2CG4 - chains A and B; structure by X-ray diffraction, 2.40 A resolution.

# Chain A (and B)
Molecule: Regulatory protein asnc
Organism: Escherichia coli
Notes: chain B of this document is another copy of the same molecule, construct and numbering; everything in this record applies to it too
Reference sequence: P0ACI6 (ASNC_ECOLI); residue numbers follow UniProt; this construct covers 1-152
Amino-acid sequence (152 residues; each row starts with the number of its first residue):
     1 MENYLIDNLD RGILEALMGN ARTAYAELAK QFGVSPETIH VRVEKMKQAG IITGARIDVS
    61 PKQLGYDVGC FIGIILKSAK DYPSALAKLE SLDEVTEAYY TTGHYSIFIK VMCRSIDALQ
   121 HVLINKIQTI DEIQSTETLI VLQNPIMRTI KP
Unresolved in the structure: 1-3
Differences from the reference sequence: engineered mutation E37 (Gly in P0ACI6)
Bound ions: Mg2+: D58 (shared with D58(B) of chain B)
Residues lining bound ligands: asparagine (ASN): I72, Y100, T101, T102, G103, H104, Y105, S106, L123, Q128, T136, E137, T138
Swiss-Prot annotation at these positions:
  - DNA-binding region: Y25 to E44 (H-T-H motif)
From the paper describing this entry:
  - binding site for asparagine: Y100 to S106, L123, Q128, T136 to T138
  - self-association interface (contacts with another copy of this molecule): I116

# How chain A and chain B interact
Pairs across the interface (135):
  I6(A) - L64(B)  hydrophobic
  L14(A) - I57(B)  hydrophobic
  L17(A) - R56(B)
  L17(A) - I57(B)  hydrogen bond (backbone-backbone)
  M18(A) - R56(B)
  M18(A) - I57(B)
  M18(A) - V59(B)  hydrophobic
  G19(A) - R56(B)
  N20(A) - A55(B)
  A21(A) - R22(B)  hydrogen bond (backbone-side chain)
  A21(A) - A55(B)  hydrogen bond (backbone-backbone)
  A21(A) - R56(B)
  A21(A) - I57(B)
  R22(A) - A21(B)  hydrogen bond (side chain-backbone)
  R22(A) - A55(B)
  A49(A) - Q63(B)
  G50(A) - S60(B)
  G50(A) - Q63(B)
  I51(A) - D58(B)
  I51(A) - V59(B)
  I51(A) - S60(B)  hydrogen bond (backbone-backbone)
  I51(A) - Q63(B)
  I52(A) - I57(B)  hydrophobic
  I52(A) - D58(B)
  T53(A) - D58(B)  hydrogen bond (backbone-backbone)
  T53(A) - V59(B)
  T53(A) - S60(B)
  G54(A) - I57(B)
  G54(A) - D58(B)  hydrogen bond (backbone-backbone)
  A55(A) - G19(B)
  A55(A) - N20(B)
  A55(A) - A21(B)  hydrogen bond (backbone-backbone)
  A55(A) - R22(B)
  A55(A) - R56(B)
  A55(A) - I57(B)  hydrophobic
  R56(A) - L17(B)
  R56(A) - M18(B)
  R56(A) - G19(B)
  R56(A) - A21(B)
  R56(A) - A55(B)
  R56(A) - R56(B)  hydrogen bond (backbone-backbone)
  R56(A) - D58(B)  salt bridge
  I57(A) - L14(B)  hydrophobic
  I57(A) - L17(B)  hydrogen bond (backbone-backbone)
  I57(A) - M18(B)  hydrophobic
  I57(A) - A21(B)
  I57(A) - I52(B)  hydrophobic
  I57(A) - G54(B)
  D58(A) - I52(B)
  D58(A) - T53(B)  hydrogen bond (backbone-backbone)
  D58(A) - G54(B)  hydrogen bond (backbone-backbone)
  D58(A) - R56(B)  salt bridge
  V59(A) - L14(B)  hydrophobic
  V59(A) - M18(B)  hydrophobic
  V59(A) - I51(B)
  V59(A) - I150(B)  hydrophobic
  S60(A) - G50(B)
  S60(A) - I51(B)  hydrogen bond (backbone-backbone)
  S60(A) - T53(B)
  P61(A) - I150(B)  hydrophobic
  Q63(A) - A49(B)
  Q63(A) - G50(B)
  Q63(A) - I51(B)
  L64(A) - I150(B)  hydrophobic
  Y66(A) - I150(B)  hydrophobic
  F71(A) - F71(B)  hydrophobic
  F71(A) - Y99(B)  hydrophobic
  Y82(A) - Q143(B)  hydrogen bond
  Y82(A) - P145(B)
  L86(A) - P145(B)  hydrophobic
  E90(A) - I146(B)
  E90(A) - R148(B)  salt bridge
  L92(A) - R148(B)  hydrogen bond (backbone-side chain)
  V95(A) - R148(B)  hydrogen bond (backbone-side chain)
  T96(A) - I146(B)
  T96(A) - M147(B)
  T96(A) - R148(B)  hydrogen bond (backbone-backbone)
  T96(A) - T149(B)
  T96(A) - I150(B)
  E97(A) - I146(B)
  E97(A) - M147(B)
  A98(A) - N144(B)
  A98(A) - P145(B)
  A98(A) - I146(B)  hydrogen bond (backbone-backbone)
  Y99(A) - F71(B)  hydrophobic
  Y99(A) - K110(B)  hydrogen bond
  Y99(A) - V141(B)  hydrophobic
  Y99(A) - Q143(B)
  Y99(A) - N144(B)
  Y99(A) - M147(B)
  Y100(A) - V141(B)
  Y100(A) - L142(B)  hydrogen bond (backbone-backbone)
  Y100(A) - Q143(B)  hydrogen bond (backbone-backbone)
  T101(A) - I140(B)
  T102(A) - T138(B)
  T102(A) - L139(B)
  T102(A) - I140(B)  hydrogen bond (side chain-backbone)
  F108(A) - F108(B)  hydrophobic
  K110(A) - Y99(B)  hydrogen bond
  M112(A) - I150(B)  hydrophobic
  T138(A) - T102(B)
  L139(A) - T101(B)
  L139(A) - T102(B)
  I140(A) - T101(B)
  I140(A) - T102(B)  hydrogen bond (backbone-side chain)
  V141(A) - Y99(B)  hydrophobic
  V141(A) - Y100(B)
  L142(A) - Y100(B)  hydrogen bond (backbone-backbone)
  L142(A) - T102(B)
  Q143(A) - Y82(B)  hydrogen bond
  Q143(A) - Y99(B)
  Q143(A) - Y100(B)  hydrogen bond (backbone-backbone)
  N144(A) - A98(B)
  N144(A) - Y99(B)
  P145(A) - Y82(B)
  P145(A) - L86(B)  hydrophobic
  P145(A) - A98(B)
  I146(A) - E90(B)
  I146(A) - T96(B)
  I146(A) - E97(B)
  I146(A) - A98(B)  hydrogen bond (backbone-backbone)
  M147(A) - T96(B)
  M147(A) - E97(B)
  M147(A) - Y99(B)
  R148(A) - E90(B)  salt bridge
  R148(A) - L92(B)  hydrogen bond (side chain-backbone)
  R148(A) - V95(B)  hydrogen bond (side chain-backbone)
  R148(A) - T96(B)  hydrogen bond (backbone-backbone)
  T149(A) - T96(B)
  I150(A) - V59(B)  hydrophobic
  I150(A) - P61(B)  hydrophobic
  I150(A) - L64(B)  hydrophobic
  I150(A) - Y66(B)  hydrophobic
  I150(A) - T96(B)
  I150(A) - M112(B)  hydrophobic
Other interface residues (no listed pair), chain A (56 interface residues in all): L89, K151, P152
Other interface residues (no listed pair), chain B (55 interface residues in all): I6, L89, P152

# In short
The interface between chain A and chain B involves 56 residues on one side and 55 on the other, with 31
hydrogen bonds and 4 salt bridges. Among the polar pairs are R56(A)-D58(B), E90(A)-R148(B) and A21(A)-R22(B).
From the paper: a binding site for asparagine at Y100(A), L123(A) and Q128(A) among others; a self-association
interface involving I116(A).
Chain A and chain B are both Regulatory protein asnc (Escherichia coli); the structure, Structure of E.coli
AsnC, was determined by X-ray diffraction (same publication as 2CFX).
